Entry 6Q05 (electron microscopy, 2.80 A resolution); this record covers chains A and B of the 3 polymer chains in the assembly.

[Chain A (and B)]
Protein: Spike glycoprotein
Organism: Human betacoronavirus 2c EMC/2012
Notes: chain B of this document is another copy of the same molecule, construct and numbering; everything in this record applies to it too
UniProtKB: K0BRG7 (K0BRG7_9BETC); residues 19-1294 here = UniProt positions 19-1294
Chain sequence (1359 residues; row label = number of the first residue in the row; numbers below 1 keep their minus sign (Met-13 is residue -13)):
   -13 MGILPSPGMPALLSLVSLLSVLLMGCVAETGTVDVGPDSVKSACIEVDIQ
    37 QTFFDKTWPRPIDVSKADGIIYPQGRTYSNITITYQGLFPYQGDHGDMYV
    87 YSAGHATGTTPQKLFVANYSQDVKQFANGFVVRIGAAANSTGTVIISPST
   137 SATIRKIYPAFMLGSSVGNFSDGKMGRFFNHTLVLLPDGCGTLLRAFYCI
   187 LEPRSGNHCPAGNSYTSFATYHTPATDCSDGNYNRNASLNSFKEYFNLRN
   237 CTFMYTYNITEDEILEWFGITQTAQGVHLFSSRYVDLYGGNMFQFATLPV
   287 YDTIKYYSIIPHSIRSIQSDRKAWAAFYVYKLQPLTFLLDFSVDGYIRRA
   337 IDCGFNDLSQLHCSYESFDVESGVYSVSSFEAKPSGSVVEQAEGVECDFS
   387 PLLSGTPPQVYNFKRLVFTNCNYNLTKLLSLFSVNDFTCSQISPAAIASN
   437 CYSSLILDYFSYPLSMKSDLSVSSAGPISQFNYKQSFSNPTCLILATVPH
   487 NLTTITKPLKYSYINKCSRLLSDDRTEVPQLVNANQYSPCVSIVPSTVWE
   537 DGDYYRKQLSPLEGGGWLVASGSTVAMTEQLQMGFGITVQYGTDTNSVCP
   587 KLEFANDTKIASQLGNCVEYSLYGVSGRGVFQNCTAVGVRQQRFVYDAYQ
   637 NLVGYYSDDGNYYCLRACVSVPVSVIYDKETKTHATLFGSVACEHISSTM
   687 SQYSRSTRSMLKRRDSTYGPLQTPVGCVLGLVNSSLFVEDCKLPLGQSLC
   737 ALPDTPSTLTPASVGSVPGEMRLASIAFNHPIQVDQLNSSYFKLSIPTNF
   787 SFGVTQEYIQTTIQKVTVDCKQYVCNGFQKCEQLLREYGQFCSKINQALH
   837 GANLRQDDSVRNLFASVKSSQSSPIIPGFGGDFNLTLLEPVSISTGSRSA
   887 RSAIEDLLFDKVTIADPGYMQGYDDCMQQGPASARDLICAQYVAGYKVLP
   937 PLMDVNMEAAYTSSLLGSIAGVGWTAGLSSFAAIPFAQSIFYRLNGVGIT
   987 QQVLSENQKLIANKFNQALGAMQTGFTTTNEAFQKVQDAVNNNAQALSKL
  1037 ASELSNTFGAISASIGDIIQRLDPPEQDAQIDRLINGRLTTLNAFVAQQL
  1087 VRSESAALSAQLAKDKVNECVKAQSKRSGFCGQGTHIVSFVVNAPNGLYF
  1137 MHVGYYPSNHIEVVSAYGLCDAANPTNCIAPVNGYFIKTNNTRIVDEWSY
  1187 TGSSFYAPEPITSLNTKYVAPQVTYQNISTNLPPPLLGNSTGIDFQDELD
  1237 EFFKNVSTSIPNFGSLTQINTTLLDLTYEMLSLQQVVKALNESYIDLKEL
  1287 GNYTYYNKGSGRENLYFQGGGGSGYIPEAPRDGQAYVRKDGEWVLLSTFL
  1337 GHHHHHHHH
Unresolved in the structure: -13 to 17, 683-703, 742-753, 878-885, 1176-1182, 1225-1345
Disulfide bonds: Cys30-Cys195, Cys176-Cys214, Cys185-Cys237, Cys339-Cys349, Cys383-Cys407, Cys425-Cys478, Cys437-Cys585, Cys503-Cys526, Cys603-Cys654, Cys620-Cys650, Cys679-Cys713, Cys727-Cys736, Cys806-Cys828, Cys811-Cys817, Cys912-Cys925, Cys1106-Cys1117, Cys1156-Cys1164
Covalently attached groups: N-acetylglucosamine (NAG) linked to Asn66, Asn104, Asn155, Asn166, Asn236, Asn244, Asn487, Asn592, Asn619, Asn719, Asn774, Asn785, Asn870, Asn1213; glycan linked to Asn125, Asn222, Asn410
Construct notes: initiating methionine (-13); expression tag (-12 to 18, 1295-1345); engineered mutation Ala748 (Arg in K0BRG7), Gly751 (Arg in K0BRG7), Pro1060 (Val in K0BRG7), Pro1061 (Leu in K0BRG7)
Small-molecule neighbours: folic acid (FOL): Trp44, Pro45, Arg46, Pro47, His81, Val86, Ala123, Thr127, Gly128, Thr129, Ile131, Ile140, Ala309, Trp310, Ala311, Ala312
What the authors report for this chain:
  - binding site for N-acetyl-alpha-neuraminic acid: Gln36, Phe39, Ala92, Phe101, Ile132, Ser133, Arg307

[Interface between chain A and chain B]
Residue-residue contacts (231):
  Thr70(A) - Gln826(B)
  Gln72(A) - Arg822(B)  hydrogen bond
  Ser350(A) - Ser829(B)  hydrogen bond (backbone-side chain)
  Ser350(A) - Gln833(B)  hydrogen bond (backbone-side chain)
  Tyr351(A) - Gln833(B)
  Val360(A) - His836(B)  hydrogen bond (backbone-side chain)
  Tyr361(A) - His836(B)
  Ser362(A) - Thr803(B)  hydrogen bond
  Ser364(A) - Asp805(B)
  Ser365(A) - Asp805(B)  hydrogen bond (backbone-side chain)
  Glu367(A) - Gln808(B)
  Arg401(A) - Ala260(B)  hydrogen bond (side chain-backbone)
  Arg401(A) - Tyr287(B)
  Val403(A) - Tyr287(B)
  Gln427(A) - Leu1058(B)
  Gln427(A) - Glu1062(B)
  Ile428(A) - Arg1057(B)
  Ile428(A) - Leu1058(B)
  Ser429(A) - Arg1057(B)  hydrogen bond (backbone-backbone)
  Ser429(A) - Asp1059(B)
  Pro430(A) - Asp1059(B)
  Ala432(A) - Gln1056(B)
  Ala432(A) - Arg1057(B)
  Asn436(A) - Gln1056(B)  hydrogen bond (side chain-backbone)
  Asn436(A) - Arg1057(B)
  Ser440(A) - Gln261(B)  hydrogen bond
  Ile442(A) - Ala260(B)  hydrophobic
  Ile442(A) - Gln261(B)
  Ser454(A) - Asn421(B)
  Ser454(A) - Asp422(B)
  Ser459(A) - Thr424(B)
  Ser459(A) - Cys425(B)  hydrogen bond (backbone-backbone)
  Ser459(A) - Pro430(B)
  Ser460(A) - Phe423(B)
  Ser460(A) - Pro430(B)
  Ala461(A) - Phe423(B)  hydrogen bond (backbone-backbone)
  Ala461(A) - Pro430(B)  hydrophobic
  Gly462(A) - Phe423(B)
  Gln466(A) - Pro430(B)
  Pro476(A) - Arg1057(B)
  Arg511(A) - Glu589(B)  salt bridge
  Thr512(A) - Glu589(B)
  Leu517(A) - Ala431(B)  hydrophobic
  Asn521(A) - Ala260(B)
  Gln522(A) - Thr289(B)
  Tyr523(A) - Tyr287(B)
  Tyr523(A) - Asp288(B)
  Ser528(A) - Asn166(B)
  Ser546(A) - Val153(B)  hydrogen bond (side chain-backbone)
  Ser546(A) - Met161(B)
  Leu548(A) - Val109(B)  hydrophobic
  Leu548(A) - Gln111(B)  hydrogen bond (backbone-side chain)
  Leu548(A) - Val153(B)  hydrophobic
  Leu548(A) - Met161(B)  hydrophobic
  Leu548(A) - Tyr292(B)  hydrogen bond (backbone-side chain)
  Glu549(A) - Ser152(B)
  Glu549(A) - Val153(B)
  Glu549(A) - Tyr292(B)
  Gln576(A) - Gln261(B)  hydrogen bond
  Tyr577(A) - Arg1057(B)
  Thr579(A) - Gln60(B)
  Thr579(A) - Gly61(B)
  Thr579(A) - Gln261(B)
  Arg614(A) - Phe814(B)
  Gln618(A) - Met913(B)  hydrogen bond (side chain-backbone)
  Val623(A) - Ser65(B)
  Val623(A) - Val329(B)
  Gly624(A) - Thr63(B)
  Gly624(A) - Tyr64(B)
  Gly624(A) - Val329(B)  hydrogen bond (backbone-backbone)
  Gly624(A) - Asp330(B)
  Gly624(A) - Gly331(B)
  Val625(A) - Tyr58(B)
  Val625(A) - Thr63(B)  hydrogen bond (backbone-side chain)
  Val625(A) - Asp330(B)
  Val625(A) - Gly331(B)
  Val625(A) - Tyr332(B)  hydrophobic
  Gln627(A) - Val271(B)
  Gln628(A) - Tyr58(B)
  Gln628(A) - Pro59(B)  hydrogen bond (side chain-backbone)
  Gln628(A) - Gln60(B)  hydrogen bond (side chain-backbone)
  Gln628(A) - Arg62(B)  hydrogen bond (side chain-backbone)
  Gln628(A) - Thr63(B)
  Gln628(A) - Phe279(B)
  Phe630(A) - Arg62(B)
  Phe630(A) - Thr63(B)  hydrogen bond (backbone-backbone)
  Val631(A) - Thr63(B)
  Tyr632(A) - Arg62(B)
  Tyr632(A) - Thr63(B)  hydrogen bond (backbone-backbone)
  Tyr632(A) - Tyr64(B)
  Asp633(A) - Tyr64(B)
  Asp633(A) - Ile67(B)
  Ala634(A) - Ile67(B)  hydrophobic
  Ala634(A) - Arg921(B)
  Tyr635(A) - Arg921(B)
  Tyr635(A) - Leu923(B)
  Tyr635(A) - Ala1037(B)
  Tyr635(A) - Ser1038(B)
  Tyr635(A) - Ser1041(B)
  Gln636(A) - Arg62(B)  hydrogen bond
  Gln636(A) - Tyr64(B)  hydrogen bond
  Arg652(A) - Met913(B)  hydrogen bond (side chain-backbone)
  Arg652(A) - Gln915(B)
  Arg652(A) - Gly916(B)
  Ala653(A) - Val929(B)  hydrophobic
  Val655(A) - Tyr909(B)  hydrogen bond (backbone-side chain)
  Val655(A) - Met913(B)  hydrophobic
  Val655(A) - Tyr928(B)  hydrophobic
  Ser656(A) - Tyr909(B)
  Ser656(A) - Tyr928(B)  hydrogen bond (backbone-backbone)
  Val657(A) - Tyr909(B)
  Pro658(A) - Lys933(B)
  Gly675(A) - Lys933(B)
  Ser676(A) - Gly904(B)
  Ser676(A) - Tyr905(B)  hydrogen bond (backbone-backbone)
  Ser676(A) - Met906(B)
  Ser676(A) - Gln907(B)
  Ser676(A) - Gly908(B)  hydrogen bond (backbone-backbone)
  Ser676(A) - Tyr909(B)  hydrogen bond (backbone-backbone)
  Ser676(A) - Tyr928(B)  hydrogen bond
  Ser676(A) - Lys933(B)
  Val677(A) - Met906(B)
  Val677(A) - Tyr909(B)  hydrophobic
  Ala678(A) - Asp910(B)  hydrogen bond (backbone-side chain)
  His681(A) - Tyr909(B)
  His681(A) - Asp910(B)  salt bridge
  His681(A) - Met913(B)
  Gln708(A) - Met906(B)
  Thr709(A) - Met906(B)
  Pro710(A) - Tyr905(B)
  Pro710(A) - Met906(B)
  Val711(A) - Tyr905(B)
  Val711(A) - Pro936(B)  hydrophobic
  Gly712(A) - Tyr905(B)
  Gly712(A) - Met906(B)
  Pro730(A) - Leu938(B)  hydrophobic
  Leu731(A) - Pro936(B)
  Gly732(A) - Pro936(B)
  Gly732(A) - Pro937(B)
  Gln733(A) - Tyr905(B)
  Gln733(A) - Pro937(B)  hydrogen bond (backbone-backbone)
  Gln733(A) - Leu938(B)
  Gln733(A) - Met939(B)  hydrogen bond (backbone-backbone)
  Gln733(A) - Asp940(B)  hydrogen bond (backbone-backbone)
  Ser734(A) - Met939(B)
  Ser734(A) - Asp940(B)  hydrogen bond
  Ser734(A) - Met943(B)
  Ile762(A) - Met943(B)
  Ala763(A) - Met943(B)
  Phe764(A) - Met943(B)
  Phe764(A) - Ala946(B)
  Phe764(A) - Tyr947(B)  hydrophobic
  Phe764(A) - Ser950(B)
  Asn765(A) - Lys854(B)
  Pro767(A) - Ser855(B)
  Pro767(A) - Ser856(B)
  Pro767(A) - Gln857(B)
  Pro767(A) - Ser858(B)
  Pro767(A) - Ser950(B)
  Ile768(A) - Ser856(B)  hydrogen bond (backbone-backbone)
  Ile768(A) - Gln857(B)
  Ile768(A) - Ser858(B)  hydrogen bond (backbone-backbone)
  Gln769(A) - Ser858(B)
  Gln769(A) - Ser859(B)
  Gln769(A) - Pro860(B)
  Val770(A) - Ser858(B)  hydrogen bond (backbone-backbone)
  Val770(A) - Ser859(B)  hydrogen bond (backbone-side chain)
  Val770(A) - Pro860(B)
  Val770(A) - Phe967(B)  hydrophobic
  Val770(A) - Ala969(B)  hydrophobic
  Asp771(A) - Pro860(B)
  Asp771(A) - Ala969(B)
  Gln772(A) - Ser859(B)
  Gln772(A) - Ala969(B)
  Gln772(A) - Ile970(B)  hydrogen bond (side chain-backbone)
  Gln772(A) - Pro971(B)
  Phe778(A) - Trp960(B)  hydrophobic
  Phe778(A) - Ala968(B)  hydrophobic
  Phe778(A) - Ala969(B)
  Phe778(A) - Ile970(B)  hydrophobic
  Lys779(A) - Phe967(B)
  Lys779(A) - Ala968(B)
  Lys779(A) - Ala969(B)  hydrogen bond (backbone-backbone)
  Leu780(A) - Phe967(B)
  Ser781(A) - Gln857(B)  hydrogen bond
  Ser781(A) - Ser966(B)
  Ser781(A) - Phe967(B)  hydrogen bond (backbone-backbone)
  Pro783(A) - Ser965(B)
  Val983(A) - Gly963(B)
  Lys1035(A) - Lys830(B)
  Asn1042(A) - Glu823(B)
  Asn1042(A) - Tyr824(B)  hydrogen bond (side chain-backbone)
  Asn1042(A) - Gly825(B)  hydrogen bond (side chain-backbone)
  Thr1043(A) - Glu823(B)  hydrogen bond (backbone-backbone)
  Phe1044(A) - Glu823(B)  hydrogen bond (backbone-backbone)
  Phe1044(A) - Tyr824(B)
  Pro1060(A) - Phe473(B)  hydrophobic
  Pro1061(A) - Phe473(B)
  Arg1069(A) - Tyr824(B)
  Arg1069(A) - Asp1068(B)  salt bridge
  Ser1091(A) - Glu1090(B)  hydrogen bond
  Leu1094(A) - Leu1094(B)  hydrophobic
  Arg1113(A) - Asp1101(B)  salt bridge
  Ser1114(A) - Leu964(B)
  Ser1114(A) - Asn1104(B)  hydrogen bond (backbone-side chain)
  Gly1115(A) - Lys1100(B)
  Gly1115(A) - Asn1104(B)
  Gly1120(A) - Leu964(B)
  Thr1121(A) - Leu964(B)  hydrogen bond (side chain-backbone)
  Thr1121(A) - Ser965(B)
  Tyr1141(A) - Ser965(B)
  Pro1143(A) - Ser965(B)
  His1146(A) - Gln857(B)  hydrogen bond
  His1146(A) - Ser965(B)  hydrogen bond (side chain-backbone)
  Tyr1153(A) - Ile970(B)
  Tyr1153(A) - Pro971(B)
  Tyr1153(A) - Gln974(B)
  Tyr1153(A) - Tyr978(B)
  Asn1169(A) - Ala962(B)
  Tyr1171(A) - Trp960(B)  hydrophobic
  Tyr1171(A) - Thr961(B)
  Tyr1171(A) - Ser966(B)  hydrogen bond
  Ser1189(A) - Ala962(B)  hydrogen bond (side chain-backbone)
  Ser1189(A) - Ser966(B)  hydrogen bond (backbone-side chain)
  Ser1190(A) - Gly963(B)
  Tyr1204(A) - Leu1200(B)
  Val1205(A) - Leu1200(B)
  Ala1206(A) - Gln987(B)
  Ala1206(A) - Leu1200(B)
  Gln1208(A) - Gln987(B)  hydrogen bond
  Thr1210(A) - Gln974(B)
Also at the interface, not in a pair above, chain A (133 interface residues in all): Glu352, Thr405, Val458, Lys543, Pro547, Asp580, Ser612, Cys654, Leu773, Ile782, Gly1045, Asp1059, Phe1116, Gln1119, Gly1170
Also at the interface, not in a pair above, chain B (122 interface residues in all): Ile69, Gly154, Lys470, Gly813, Asp843, Arg847, Ala851, Cys912, Pro917, Ala920, Leu935, Asp1053

[Overview]
The interface between chain A and chain B involves 133 residues on one side and 122 on the other, with 59
hydrogen bonds and 4 salt bridges. Polar contacts include Arg511(A)-Glu589(B), His681(A)-Asp910(B) and
Arg1069(A)-Asp1068(B). Chain A binds folic acid. From the paper: a binding site for N-acetyl-alpha-neuraminic
acid at Gln36(A), Phe39(A) and Ala92(A) among others.
Both chains are Spike glycoprotein (Human betacoronavirus 2c EMC/2012). Entry 6Q05 (MERS-CoV S structure in
complex with sialyl-lewisX) was determined by electron microscopy (same publication as 6Q04, 6Q06 and 6Q07).
